Entry 8X95 (electron microscopy, 3.52 A resolution); this record covers chains B and C of the 4 polymer chains in the assembly.

== Chain B ==
Name: Capsid protein VP2
From: Enterovirus A71
UniProtKB: A0A075QAW4 (A0A075QAW4_HE71); residues 1-254 here correspond to UniProt positions 70-323 (UniProt number = residue number + 69)
Sequence (254 residues; each row starts with the number of its first residue):
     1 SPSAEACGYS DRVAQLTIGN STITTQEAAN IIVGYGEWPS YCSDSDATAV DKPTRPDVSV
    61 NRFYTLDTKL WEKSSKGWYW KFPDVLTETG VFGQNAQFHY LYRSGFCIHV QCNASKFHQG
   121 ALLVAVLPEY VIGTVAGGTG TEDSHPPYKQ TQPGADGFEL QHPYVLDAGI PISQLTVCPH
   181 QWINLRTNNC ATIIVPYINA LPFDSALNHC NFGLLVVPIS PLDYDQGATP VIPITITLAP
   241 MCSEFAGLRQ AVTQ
Unresolved in the structure: 1-9, 135-153, 253-254

== Chain C ==
Name: Capsid protein VP3
From: Enterovirus A71
Notes: EC 3.4.22.29, 3.6.1.15, 3.4.22.28, 2.7.7.48
UniProtKB: A0A075QAW4 (A0A075QAW4_HE71); residues 1-242 here correspond to UniProt positions 324-565 (UniProt number = residue number + 323)
Sequence (242 residues; row label = number of the first residue in the row):
     1 GFPTELKPGT NQFLTTDDGV SAPILPNFHP TPCIHIPGEV RNLLELCQVE TILEVNNVPT
    61 NATSLMERLR FPVSAQAGKG ELCAVFRADP GRNGPWQSTL LGQLCGYYTQ WSGSLEVTFM
   121 FTGSFMATGK MLIAYTPPGG PLPKDRATAM LGTHVIWDFG LQSSVTLVIP WISNTHYRAH
   181 ARDGVFDYYT TGLVSIWYQT NYVVPIGAPN TAYIIALAAA QKNFTMKLCK DASDILQTGT
   241 IQ
Unresolved in the structure: 242

== Chain B / chain C interface ==
Residue-residue contacts (51):
  Tyr-35(B) / Gly-38(C)
  Asp-46(B) / Ile-34(C)
  Lys-116(B) / Ser-124(C)
  Lys-116(B) / Phe-125(C)  hydrogen bond (backbone-backbone)
  Phe-117(B) / Met-126(C)  hydrophobic
  Phe-117(B) / Ile-206(C)
  Phe-117(B) / Gly-207(C)
  Phe-117(B) / Ala-208(C)  hydrophobic
  Phe-117(B) / Pro-209(C)
  His-118(B) / Ser-124(C)
  Gln-119(B) / Thr-122(C)
  Gln-119(B) / Gly-123(C)
  Gln-119(B) / Ser-124(C)
  Gln-119(B) / Pro-209(C)
  Gln-119(B) / Thr-211(C)  hydrogen bond (side chain-backbone)
  Gly-120(B) / Thr-122(C)
  Pro-163(B) / Met-66(C)  hydrophobic
  Tyr-164(B) / Glu-54(C)  hydrogen bond
  Tyr-164(B) / Leu-65(C)
  Ser-173(B) / Thr-51(C)
  Ser-173(B) / Ile-52(C)  hydrogen bond (backbone-backbone)
  Ser-173(B) / Ser-98(C)  hydrogen bond (side chain-backbone)
  Gln-174(B) / Thr-99(C)
  Gln-174(B) / Leu-100(C)  hydrogen bond (side chain-backbone)
  Gln-174(B) / Gln-103(C)
  Thr-176(B) / Val-49(C)
  Thr-176(B) / Glu-50(C)  hydrogen bond (side chain-backbone)
  Thr-176(B) / Thr-51(C)
  Val-177(B) / Leu-100(C)  hydrophobic
  Trp-182(B) / Ile-215(C)  hydrophobic
  Asn-184(B) / Phe-121(C)  hydrogen bond (side chain-backbone)
  Asn-184(B) / Thr-122(C)
  Arg-186(B) / Phe-121(C)
  Arg-186(B) / Gly-123(C)
  Arg-186(B) / Ser-124(C)  hydrogen bond (side chain-backbone)
  Arg-186(B) / Phe-125(C)
  Arg-186(B) / Ala-127(C)  hydrogen bond (side chain-backbone)
  Arg-186(B) / Gly-160(C)  hydrogen bond (side chain-backbone)
  Thr-187(B) / Ser-163(C)
  Tyr-197(B) / Pro-37(C)
  Ile-198(B) / Pro-37(C)  hydrophobic
  Asn-199(B) / Ile-36(C)
  Ala-200(B) / Ile-34(C)
  Pro-202(B) / Ile-34(C)
  Val-217(B) / Met-66(C)  hydrophobic
  Ile-219(B) / Arg-70(C)
  Ser-220(B) / Thr-122(C)  hydrogen bond
  Ser-220(B) / Tyr-213(C)
  Pro-221(B) / Arg-70(C)
  Asp-225(B) / Gly-207(C)
  Asp-225(B) / Ala-208(C)
Also at the interface, not in a pair above, chain B (33 interface residues in all): Ala-121, Ile-172, Pro-196, Leu-201, Asp-223, Tyr-224
Also at the interface, not in a pair above, chain C (38 interface residues in all): His-35, Arg-68, Leu-69, Met-120, Leu-161, Ala-212

== Overview ==
Chain B and chain C form an interface of 33 and 38 residues respectively, with 12 hydrogen bonds. Polar
contacts include Gln-119(B)/Thr-211(C), Tyr-164(B)/Glu-54(C) and Ser-173(B)/Ser-98(C).
Chain B is Capsid protein VP2 and chain C is Capsid protein VP3, both from Enterovirus A71; the structure,
Cryo-EM structure of enterovirus A71 mature virion in complex with Fab h1A6.2, was determined by electron
microscopy together with 8X96, 8X97, 8X98, 8X99, 8X9A, 8X9B, 8YTB and 8YTJ from the same study.
